7JQO - chains E and I; structure by X-ray diffraction, 1.60 A resolution.

== Chain E ==
Name: Kallikrein-4
From: Homo sapiens
Notes: EC 3.4.21.-
UniProtKB: Q9Y5K2 (KLK4_HUMAN); the construct lacks a stretch of the UniProt sequence and is renumbered around it, so the offset changes along the chain: 16-38 = UniProt 31-53; 40-67 = UniProt 54-81; 69-74 = UniProt 82-87; 75-125 = UniProt 89-139; 6 more segments
Sequence (223 residues; numbered 16 to 244 plus 4 insertion-coded residues; 10 numbers in that range are skipped by the numbering (no residue carries them; nothing is unmodelled there); the number before each row is that of its first residue; a row labelled like 186A-186B holds insertion residues (186A, then the next letters in order)):
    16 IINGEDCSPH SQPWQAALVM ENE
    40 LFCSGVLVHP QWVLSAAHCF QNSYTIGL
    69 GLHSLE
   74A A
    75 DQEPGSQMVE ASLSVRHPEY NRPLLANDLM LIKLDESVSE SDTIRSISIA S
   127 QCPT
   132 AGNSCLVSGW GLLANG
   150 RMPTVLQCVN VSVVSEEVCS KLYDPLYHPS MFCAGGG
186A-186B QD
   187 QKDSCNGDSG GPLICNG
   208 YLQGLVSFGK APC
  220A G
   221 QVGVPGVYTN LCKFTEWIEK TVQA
Disulfides: Cys22-Cys157, Cys42-Cys58, Cys128-Cys232, Cys136-Cys201, Cys168-Cys182, Cys191-Cys220
Modified residues: Cys191 (S-hydroxycysteine; CSO); Cys220 (S-hydroxycysteine; CSO)
Differences from the reference sequence: variant Gln186A (His197 in Q9Y5K2)
Bound ions: Cd2+: His25, Glu77 (shared with Ser25(I), His26(I), His28(I) of chain I)
Ligand contacts:
  - nonaethylene glycol (2PE), molecule 1: Ser26, Pro28, Trp29, Arg119
  - nonaethylene glycol (2PE), molecule 2: Leu98, Pro174, Leu175
  - nonaethylene glycol (2PE), molecule 3: Val163, Val167, Gly184, Gly185, Gly186, Gly223, Pro225
UniProt features mapped onto this chain:
  - active site (Charge relay system): His57, Asp102, Ser195
  - binding site (Zn(2+)): His25, Glu77
  - glycosylation: Asn159 (N-linked (GlcNAc...) asparagine)

== Chain I ==
Name: Kunitz-type inihibitor
From: Bauhinia bauhinioides
UniProtKB: Q6VEQ7 (Q6VEQ7_BAUBA); residues 1-165 here correspond to UniProt positions 19-183 (UniProt number = residue number + 18)
Sequence (166 residues; numbered 0 to 165; the number before each row is that of its first residue; numbering starts at 0):
     0 GSSVVVDTNG QPVSNGADAY YLVPVSHGHA GLALAKIGNE AEPRAVVLDP HHRPGLPVRF
    60 ESPLDINIIK ESYFLNIKFG PSSSDSGVWD VIQQDPIGLA VKVTDTKSLL GPFKVEKEGE
   120 GYKIVYYPER GQTGLDIGLV HRNDKYYLAV KDGEPCVFKI RKATDE
Differences from the reference sequence: expression tag (0); engineered mutation Asp64 (Arg82 in Q6VEQ7)
Bound ions: Cd2+: Ser25, His26, His28 (shared with His25(E), Glu77(E) of chain E)
Ligand contacts: nonaethylene glycol (2PE): Ser107, Leu108, Leu109, Glu128, Arg129

== Interface between chain E and chain I ==
Contacting residue pairs (45; chain E residue first):
  Met35(E) - Val3(I)  hydrophobic
  Met35(E) - Ile67(I)  hydrophobic
  Leu40(E) - Asn66(I)  hydrogen bond (backbone-side chain)
  Phe41(E) - Ile65(I)
  Phe41(E) - Asn66(I)
  Cys42(E) - Ile65(I)  hydrophobic
  His57(E) - Leu63(I)
  His57(E) - Ile65(I)
  His57(E) - Lys69(I)  hydrogen bond (backbone-side chain)
  His57(E) - Tyr72(I)  hydrogen bond (backbone-side chain)
  Phe59(E) - Ser1(I)
  Phe59(E) - Lys69(I)  hydrogen bond (backbone-side chain)
  Gln60(E) - Ser1(I)  hydrogen bond (side chain-backbone)
  Gln60(E) - Val3(I)
  Gln60(E) - Lys69(I)
  Asn61(E) - Ser1(I)
  Leu98(E) - Phe73(I)  hydrophobic
  Leu98(E) - Leu109(I)  hydrophobic
  Leu98(E) - Arg129(I)
  Leu99(E) - Leu63(I)  hydrophobic
  Tyr172(E) - Leu108(I)  hydrophobic
  Leu175(E) - Leu108(I)  hydrophobic
  Cys191(E) - Asp64(I)
  Asn192(E) - Asn14(I)  hydrogen bond
  Asn192(E) - Leu63(I)
  Asn192(E) - Asp64(I)
  Asn192(E) - Ile65(I)
  Gly193(E) - Asp64(I)  hydrogen bond (backbone-backbone)
  Gly193(E) - Ile65(I)
  Gly193(E) - Asn66(I)
  Asp194(E) - Asp64(I)  hydrogen bond (backbone-backbone)
  Ser195(E) - Asp64(I)  hydrogen bond (side chain-backbone)
  Ser195(E) - Ile65(I)  hydrogen bond (side chain-backbone)
  Val213(E) - Asp64(I)
  Ser214(E) - Leu63(I)
  Ser214(E) - Asp64(I)  hydrogen bond (backbone-backbone)
  Phe215(E) - Pro62(I)
  Phe215(E) - Leu63(I)  hydrophobic
  Phe215(E) - Asp64(I)  hydrogen bond (backbone-side chain)
  Phe215(E) - Leu108(I)  hydrophobic
  Gly216(E) - Pro62(I)  hydrogen bond (backbone-backbone)
  Gly216(E) - Asp64(I)
  Gly216(E) - Leu108(I)
  Lys217(E) - Leu108(I)
  Cys220(E) - Asp64(I)
Interface residues without a listed pair, chain E (30 interface residues in all): Ala56, Cys58, Arg96, Asp102, Leu143, Met151, Ser190
Interface residues without a listed pair, chain I (17 interface residues in all): Pro11, Gln131

== In short ==
30 residues of chain E face 17 of chain I across their interface; the contacts include 13 hydrogen bonds.
Among the polar pairs are Leu40(E)-Asn66(I), His57(E)-Lys69(I) and His57(E)-Tyr72(I). One nonaethylene glycol
molecule is bound between chain E and chain I.
Here chain E is Kallikrein-4 (Homo sapiens) and chain I is Kunitz-type inihibitor (Bauhinia bauhinioides).
Entry 7JQO (Crystal structure of the R64D mutant of Bauhinia Bauhinioides Kallikrein Inhibitor complexed with
Human Kallikrein 4) was determined by X-ray diffraction (same publication as 7JOD, 7JOE, 7JOS, 7JOW, 7JQK,
7JQN and 4 further entries).
